1RF0 - chains A and C of the 3 polymer chains in the assembly; structure by X-ray diffraction, 2.81 A resolution.

== Chain A ==
Protein: Fibrinogen alpha/alpha-E chain
From: Homo sapiens
Notes: fragment: Fibrinogen alpha/alpha-E Chain
Reference sequence: P02671 (FIBA_HUMAN); residues 126-191 here correspond to UniProt positions 145-210 (UniProt number = residue number + 19)
Chain sequence (66 residues; row label = number of the first residue in the row):
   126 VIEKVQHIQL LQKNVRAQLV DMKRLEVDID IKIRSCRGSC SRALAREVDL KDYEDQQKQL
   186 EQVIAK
Not modelled in the structure: 126, 191

== Chain C ==
Protein: Fibrinogen gamma chain
From: Homo sapiens
Notes: fragment: Fibrinogen gamma chain
Reference sequence: P02679 (FIBG_HUMAN); residues 96-406 here correspond to UniProt positions 122-432 (UniProt number = residue number + 26)
Chain sequence (311 residues; row label = number of the first residue in the row):
    96 YEASILTHDS SIRYLQEIYN SNNQKIVNLK EKVAQLAAQC QEPCKDTVQI HDITGKDCQD
   156 IANKGAKQSG LYFIKPLKAN QQFLVYCEID GSGNGWTVFQ KRLDGSVDFK KNWIQYKEGF
   216 GHLSPTGTTE FWLGNEKIHL ISTQSAIPYA LRVELEDWNG RTSTADYAMF KVGPEADKYR
   276 LTYAYFAGGD AGDAFDGFDF GDDPSDKFFT SHNGMQFSTW DNDNDKFEGN CAEQDGSGWW
   336 MNKCHAGHLN GVYYQGGTYS KASTPNGYDN GIIWATWKTR WYSMKKTTMK IIPFNRLTIG
   396 EGQQHHLGGA K
Not modelled in the structure: 394-406
Differences from the reference sequence: engineered mutation Ala-132 (Glu158 in P02679)
Swiss-Prot annotation at these positions:
  - region: Thr-374 to Glu-396 (Gamma-chain polymerization, binding amino end of another fibrin alpha chain), Gly-397 to Lys-406 (Platelet aggregation and Staphylococcus clumping)
  - binding site (Ca(2+)): Asp-318, Asp-320, Phe-322, Gly-324
  - glycosylation: Asn-308 (N-linked (GlcNAc...) asparagine)
  - cross-link: Gln-398 (Isoglutamyl lysine isopeptide (Gln-Lys) (interchain with K-432)), Lys-406 (Isoglutamyl lysine isopeptide (Lys-Gln) (interchain with Q-424))
Disulfide bonds: Cys-153/Cys-182, Cys-326/Cys-339
Metal / ion sites: Ca2+: Asp-318, Asp-320, Phe-322, Gly-324

== How chain A and chain C interact ==
Inter-chain disulfides: Cys-161(A)/Cys-135(C)
Contacting residue pairs (33; chain A residue first):
  Lys-129(A) with Ile-100(C), hydrogen bond (side chain-backbone); His-103(C); Asp-104(C)
  His-132(A) with Ile-107(C); Gln-111(C)
  Ile-133(A) with Ile-107(C), hydrophobic
  Leu-136(A) with Ile-107(C); Leu-110(C), hydrophobic; Gln-111(C)
  Asn-139(A) with Tyr-114(C)
  Gln-143(A) with Tyr-114(C), hydrogen bond (side chain-backbone); Asn-117(C); Asn-118(C), hydrogen bond; Ile-121(C)
  Asp-146(A) with Ile-121(C); Lys-125(C), salt bridge
  Met-147(A) with Ile-121(C), hydrophobic
  Leu-150(A) with Leu-124(C), hydrophobic; Lys-125(C)
  Asp-153(A) with Val-128(C)
  Ile-154(A) with Val-128(C), hydrophobic
  Lys-157(A) with Val-128(C); Ala-132(C)
  Ser-160(A) with Cys-135(C)
  Cys-161(A) with Cys-135(C), disulfide
  Gly-163(A) with Glu-137(C); Pro-138(C); Cys-139(C), hydrogen bond (backbone-backbone)
  Ser-164(A) with Cys-135(C), hydrogen bond (side chain-backbone); Gln-136(C); Glu-137(C), hydrogen bond (side chain-backbone)
  Cys-165(A) with Gln-134(C); Cys-135(C), hydrophobic
Other interface residues (no listed pair), chain A (18 interface residues in all): Ile-158
Other interface residues (no listed pair), chain C (21 interface residues in all): Leu-131

== Overview ==
18 residues of chain A face 21 of chain C across their interface, with 1 disulfide bond, 6 hydrogen bonds and
1 salt bridge. Polar pairs include Asp-146(A)/Lys-125(C), Lys-129(A)/Ile-100(C) and Gln-143(A)/Tyr-114(C).
From UniProt: 4 Ca2+-binding residues on chain C.
Chain A is Fibrinogen alpha/alpha-E chain and chain C is Fibrinogen gamma chain, both from Homo sapiens; the
structure, Crystal Structure of Fragment D of gammaE132A Fibrinogen, was determined by X-ray diffraction,
deposited together with 1RF1.
